Entry 7UN9 (electron microscopy, 3.30 A resolution); this record covers chains G and H of the 12 polymer chains in the assembly.

[Chain G]
Protein: CD-NTase-associated protein 12
Source organism: Sphingobacterium faecium
Notes: EC 3.2.2.5
UniProtKB: A0A2T5Y4G4 (CAP12_SPHFK); aligned to UniProt positions 73-342 over residues 73-323 (the alignment contains insertions or deletions, so no single offset holds)
Sequence (321 residues; row label = number of the first residue in the row; note: 70 numbers in that range are skipped by the numbering (no residue carries them; nothing is unmodelled there); a row labelled like 61A-61O holds insertion residues (61A, then the next letters in order); X marks 55 residues of unknown identity (built as UNK)):
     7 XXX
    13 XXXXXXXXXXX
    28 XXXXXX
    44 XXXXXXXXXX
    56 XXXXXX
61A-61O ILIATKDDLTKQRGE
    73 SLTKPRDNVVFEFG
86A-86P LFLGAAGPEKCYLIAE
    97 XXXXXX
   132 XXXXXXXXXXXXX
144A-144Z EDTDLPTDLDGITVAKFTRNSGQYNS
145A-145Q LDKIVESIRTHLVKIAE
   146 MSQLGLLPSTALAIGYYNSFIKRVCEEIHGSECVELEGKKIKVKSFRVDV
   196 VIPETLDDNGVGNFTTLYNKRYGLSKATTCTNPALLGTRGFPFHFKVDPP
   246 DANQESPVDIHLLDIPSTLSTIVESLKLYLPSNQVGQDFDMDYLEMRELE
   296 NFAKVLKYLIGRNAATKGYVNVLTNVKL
Unresolved in the structure: 61A-61O, 86A-86P, 144A-144Z, 145A-145Q, 227-231, 323
Sequence notes: see _pdbx_entry_details.sequence_details (7-9, 13-23, 28-33, 44-53, 56-61, 97-102, 132-144)
Small-molecule neighbours: c-di-GMP (C2E; 9,9'-[(2R,3R,3aS,5S,7aR,9R,10R,10aS,12S,14aR)-3,5,10,12-tetrahydroxy-5,12-dioxidooctahydro-2H,7H-difuro[3,2-d:3',2'-j][1,3,7,9,2,8]tetraoxadiphosphacyclododecine-2,9-diyl]bis(2-amino-1,9-dihydro-6H-purin-6-one)): Gly160, Tyr161, Ser164, Phe165, Arg234, Gly235, Phe236, Pro237, Phe238, Asp259, Pro261, Ser262, Thr263, Thr266
Swiss-Prot annotation at these positions:
  - active site: Glu84
What the authors report for this chain:
  - catalytic residues: Glu84 (by similarity / conservation)
  - mutagenesis - V280D, E290K, R307E: abolished catalytic activity on c-di-GMP
  - mutagenesis - N208D, N278E, Q279E, D285K, A309R: decreased catalytic activity on c-di-GMP

[Chain H]
Protein: CD-NTase-associated protein 12
Source organism: Sphingobacterium faecium
Notes: EC 3.2.2.5
UniProtKB: A0A2T5Y4G4 (CAP12_SPHFK); numbering as in UniProt; present here: 58-102, 117-323
Sequence (321 residues; numbered -1 to 323 plus 33 insertion-coded residues; 37 numbers in that range are skipped by the numbering (no residue carries them; nothing is unmodelled there); the number before each row is that of its first residue; a row labelled like 102A-102Z holds insertion residues (102A, then the next letters in order); numbers below 1 keep their minus sign (UNK-1 is residue -1); X marks 55 residues of unknown identity (built as UNK)):
    -1 XXXXXXXXXXXX
    14 XXXXXXXXXX
    28 XXXXXX
    44 XXXXXXXX
    58 ILIATKDDLTKQRGESLTKPRDNVVFEFGLFLGAAGPEKCYLIAE
102A-102Z XXXXXXXXXXXXXXXXXXXEDTDLPT
103A-103G DLDGITV
   117 AKFTRNSGQYNSLDKIVESIRTHLVKIAEMSQLGLLPSTALAIGYYNSFI
   167 KRVCEEIHGSECVELEGKKIKVKSFRVDVVIPETLDDNGVGNFTTLYNKR
   217 YGLSKATTCTNPALLGTRGFPFHFKVDPPDANQESPVDIHLLDIPSTLST
   267 IVESLKLYLPSNQVGQDFDMDYLEMRELENFAKVLKYLIGRNAATKGYVN
   317 VLTNVKL
Unresolved in the structure: -1 to 6, 64-73, 89-96, 102A-102Z, 103A-103G, 323
Sequence notes: see _pdbx_entry_details.sequence_details (-1 to 10, 14-23, 28-33, 44-51, 102A-102S)
Small-molecule neighbours: c-di-GMP (C2E; 9,9'-[(2R,3R,3aS,5S,7aR,9R,10R,10aS,12S,14aR)-3,5,10,12-tetrahydroxy-5,12-dioxidooctahydro-2H,7H-difuro[3,2-d:3',2'-j][1,3,7,9,2,8]tetraoxadiphosphacyclododecine-2,9-diyl]bis(2-amino-1,9-dihydro-6H-purin-6-one)): Gly160, Tyr161, Ser164, Phe165, Arg234, Gly235, Phe236, Pro237, Phe238, Asp259, Pro261, Ser262, Thr263, Thr266
Swiss-Prot annotation at these positions:
  - active site: Glu84
  - binding site (3',3'-c-di-GMP): Ser164, Phe165, Arg234, Pro237, Asp259, Ser262, Thr263
  - mutagenesis: Glu84 (E84A: No NAD(+) cleavage, still forms filaments in the presence of c-di-GMP and weakly with 3'3'-cGAMP), Glu95 (E95Q: 10-fold decrease of NAD(+) cleavage, binds c-di-GMP, still forms filaments, inhibits growth in E.coli), Lys142 (K142D: 100-fold decrease of NAD(+) cleavage, binds c-di-GMP, forms some filaments), Asn163 (N163A: Requires 10X more c-di-GMP for activation), Phe165 (F165A: Poorly activated by c-di-GMP), Lys167 (K167A: About wild-type activation by c-di-GMP), Arg168 (R168A: Requires 100X more c-di-GMP for activation), Glu171 (E171R: 10-fold decrease of NAD(+) cleavage, binds c-di-GMP, does not form filaments), Leu201 to Asp203 (Binds c-di-GMP, no longer forms filaments, no NAD(+) cleavage), Asn208 (N208D: 100-fold decrease of NAD(+) cleavage, binds c-di-GMP, forms some filaments), Arg234 (R234A: No NAD(+) cleavage), Asp259 (D259A: No NAD(+) cleavage, does not inhibit E.coli growth), 11 further mutagenesis entries in UniProt
What the authors report for this chain:
  - catalytic residues: Glu84 (by similarity / conservation)
  - mutagenesis - V280D, E290K, R307E: abolished catalytic activity on c-di-GMP
  - mutagenesis - K142D, N208D, N278E, Q279E, D285K, A309R: decreased catalytic activity on c-di-GMP

[Chain G / chain H interface]
Pairs across the interface (54):
  Arg78(G) with Thr75(H); Asp79(H), salt bridge
  Asp79(G) with Arg78(H), salt bridge; Val82(H)
  Val82(G) with Asp79(H); Val82(H), hydrophobic; Phe83(H), hydrophobic
  Phe83(G) with Val82(H); Phe85(H), hydrophobic; Gly86(H)
  Phe85(G) with Phe83(H), hydrophobic
  Gly86(G) with Gly86(H); Leu87(H)
  Leu149(G) with Leu151(H); Ser270(H); Leu273(H), hydrophobic; Tyr274(H)
  Gly150(G) with Gly150(H); Leu151(H)
  Leu151(G) with Leu149(H); Gly150(H)
  Pro153(G) with Pro153(H), hydrophobic; Ala156(H), hydrophobic
  Ala156(G) with Pro153(H), hydrophobic; Thr266(H)
  Leu157(G) with Leu157(H), hydrophobic
  Ile159(G) with Glu269(H); Leu273(H), hydrophobic
  Gly160(G) with Thr266(H)
  Asn163(G) with Glu269(H)
  Thr211(G) with Gly232(H), hydrogen bond (side chain-backbone)
  Asn214(G) with Gly232(H), hydrogen bond (side chain-backbone)
  Lys221(G) with Thr226(H), hydrogen bond; Thr233(H); Arg234(H); Gly235(H)
  Gly232(G) with Thr211(H); Asn214(H); His239(H)
  Thr233(G) with Lys221(H); His239(H)
  Arg234(G) with Pro237(H); His239(H)
  Gly235(G) with Pro237(H)
  Pro237(G) with Gly235(H); Pro237(H)
  His239(G) with Leu231(H); Arg234(H)
  Thr266(G) with Ala156(H); Gly160(H)
  Glu269(G) with Ile159(H); Asn163(H)
  Ser270(G) with Leu149(H)
  Leu273(G) with Ile159(H), hydrophobic
Also at the interface, not in a pair above, chain G (34 interface residues in all): Thr75, Ser164, Thr210, Lys215, Ser262, Tyr274
Also at the interface, not in a pair above, chain H (37 interface residues in all): Thr155, Ser164, Lys215, Ser262

[Overview]
34 residues of chain G face 37 of chain H across their interface; the contacts include 3 hydrogen bonds and 2
salt bridges. Polar pairs include Arg78(G)-Asp79(H), Thr211(G)-Gly232(H) and Asn214(G)-Gly232(H). From the
paper: catalytic residues Glu84(G) and Glu84(H); K142D, N208D and N278E of chain H, among others, reduce
catalytic activity on c-di-GMP; 17 substitutions were tested in all.
Chain G and chain H are both CD-NTase-associated protein 12 (Sphingobacterium faecium); the structure, SfSTING
with c-di-GMP double fiber, was determined by electron microscopy, deposited together with 7UN8 and 7UNA.
